4O2B - chains B and C of the 6 polymer chains in the assembly; structure by X-ray diffraction, 2.30 A resolution.

Chain B:
Name: Tubulin beta-2B chain
From: Bos taurus
UniProt: Q6B856 (TBB2B_BOVIN); the author numbering skips numbers that UniProt does not, so the offset changes along the chain: 1-42 = UniProt 1-42; 45-360 = UniProt 43-358; 369-455 = UniProt 359-445
Amino-acid sequence (445 residues; each row starts with the number of its first residue; note: 10 numbers in that range are skipped by the numbering (no residue carries them; nothing is unmodelled there)):
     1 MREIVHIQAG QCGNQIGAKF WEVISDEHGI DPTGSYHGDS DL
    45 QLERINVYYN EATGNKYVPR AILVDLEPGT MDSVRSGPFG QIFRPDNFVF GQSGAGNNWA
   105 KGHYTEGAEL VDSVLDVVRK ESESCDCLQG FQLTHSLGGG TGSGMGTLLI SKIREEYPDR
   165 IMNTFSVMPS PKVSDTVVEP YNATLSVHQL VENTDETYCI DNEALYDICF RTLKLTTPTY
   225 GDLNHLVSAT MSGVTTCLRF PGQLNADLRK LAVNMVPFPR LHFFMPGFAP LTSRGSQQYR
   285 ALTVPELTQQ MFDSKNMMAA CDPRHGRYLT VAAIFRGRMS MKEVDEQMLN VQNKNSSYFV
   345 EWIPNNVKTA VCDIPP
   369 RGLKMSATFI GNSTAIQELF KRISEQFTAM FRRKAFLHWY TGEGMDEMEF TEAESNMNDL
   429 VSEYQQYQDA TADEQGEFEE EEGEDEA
Unresolved in the structure: 276-281, 439-455
Ion coordination: Mg2+: Gln11 (together with GDP)
Ligand contacts:
  - GDP (guanosine-5'-diphosphate): Gly10, Gln11, Cys12, Gln15, Ile16, Asp69, Ala99, Asn101, Ser140, Gly142, Gly143, Gly144, Thr145, Gly146, Val171, Pro173, Val177, Asp179, Glu183, Asn206, Leu209, Tyr224, Leu227, Asn228
  - colchicine (LOC; N-[(7S)-1,2,3,10-tetramethoxy-9-oxo-6,7-dihydro-5H-benzo[d]heptalen-7-yl]ethanamide): Val238, Cys241, Leu242, Leu248, Ala250, Asp251, Lys254, Leu255, Asn258, Met259, Thr314, Val315, Ala316, Ala317, Ile318, Asn350, Lys352, Ala354, Ile378
UniProt features mapped onto this chain:
  - motif: Met1 to Ile4 (MREI motif)
  - binding site (GTP): Gln11, Glu71, Ser140, Gly144, Thr145, Gly146, Asn206, Asn228
  - binding site (Mg(2+)): Glu71
  - modified residue: Ser40 (Phosphoserine), Thr57 (Phosphothreonine), Lys60 (N6-acetyllysine), Ser174 (Phosphoserine), Thr287 (Phosphothreonine), Thr292 (Phosphothreonine), Arg320 (Omega-N-methylarginine), Glu448 (5-glutamyl polyglutamate)
  - cross-link (Glycyl lysine isopeptide (Lys-Gly)): Lys60 (interchain with G-Cter in ubiquitin), Lys326 (interchain with G-Cter in ubiquitin)

Chain C:
Name: Tubulin alpha-1B chain
From: Bos taurus
UniProt: P81947 (TBA1B_BOVIN); residue numbers follow UniProt; this construct covers 1-451
Amino-acid sequence (451 residues; each row starts with the number of its first residue):
     1 MRECISIHVG QAGVQIGNAC WELYCLEHGI QPDGQMPSDK TIGGGDDSFN TFFSETGAGK
    61 HVPRAVFVDL EPTVIDEVRT GTYRQLFHPE QLITGKEDAA NNYARGHYTI GKEIIDLVLD
   121 RIRKLADQCT GLQGFLVFHS FGGGTGSGFT SLLMERLSVD YGKKSKLEFS IYPAPQVSTA
   181 VVEPYNSILT THTTLEHSDC AFMVDNEAIY DICRRNLDIE RPTYTNLNRL ISQIVSSITA
   241 SLRFDGALNV DLTEFQTNLV PYPRIHFPLA TYAPVISAEK AYHEQLSVAE ITNACFEPAN
   301 QMVKCDPRHG KYMACCLLYR GDVVPKDVNA AIATIKTKRS IQFVDWCPTG FKVGINYQPP
   361 TVVPGGDLAK VQRAVCMLSN TTAIAEAWAR LDHKFDLMYA KRAFVHWYVG EGMEEGEFSE
   421 AREDMAALEK DYEEVGVDSV EGEGEEEGEE Y
Unresolved in the structure: 441-451
Ligand contacts:
  - GTP (guanosine-5'-triphosphate): Gly10, Gln11, Ala12, Gln15, Ile16, Asp69, Asp98, Ala99, Ala100, Asn101, Ser140, Gly142, Gly143, Gly144, Thr145, Gly146, Ile171, Pro173, Val177, Ser178, Thr179, Glu183, Asn206, Tyr224, Leu227, Asn228, Ile231
  - colchicine (LOC; N-[(7S)-1,2,3,10-tetramethoxy-9-oxo-6,7-dihydro-5H-benzo[d]heptalen-7-yl]ethanamide): Asn101, Ser178, Thr179, Ala180, Val181

Chain B / chain C interface:
Pairs across the interface - 40 pairs, chain B then chain C:
  Gln96(B) - Met1(C)
  Asn101(B) - Glu254(C)  hydrogen bond
  Asp179(B) - Glu254(C)
  Asp179(B) - Lys352(C)  hydrogen bond (backbone-side chain)
  Thr180(B) - Glu254(C)
  Thr180(B) - Asn258(C)
  Val181(B) - Asn258(C)  hydrogen bond (backbone-side chain)
  Val181(B) - Pro348(C)
  Val182(B) - Thr257(C)
  Thr221(B) - Pro325(C)
  Thr221(B) - Lys326(C)
  Thr221(B) - Asn329(C)
  Ala397(B) - Trp346(C)
  Met398(B) - Trp346(C)
  Arg400(B) - Asp345(C)  salt bridge
  Arg400(B) - Ser439(C)  hydrogen bond
  Arg401(B) - Tyr262(C)  hydrogen bond (backbone-side chain)
  Arg401(B) - Asp345(C)  salt bridge
  Arg401(B) - Trp346(C)
  Arg401(B) - Glu434(C)  hydrogen bond (side chain-backbone)
  Arg401(B) - Val435(C)
  Arg401(B) - Val437(C)  hydrogen bond (side chain-backbone)
  Arg401(B) - Asp438(C)
  Arg401(B) - Ser439(C)  hydrogen bond
  Lys402(B) - Tyr262(C)
  Ala403(B) - Pro261(C)
  Ala403(B) - Tyr262(C)
  Ala403(B) - Trp346(C)  hydrophobic
  Phe404(B) - Thr257(C)
  Phe404(B) - Asn258(C)
  Phe404(B) - Val260(C)
  Phe404(B) - Pro261(C)  hydrogen bond (backbone-backbone)
  Phe404(B) - Trp346(C)  hydrophobic
  His406(B) - Val260(C)  hydrogen bond (side chain-backbone)
  His406(B) - Pro261(C)
  His406(B) - Tyr262(C)
  His406(B) - Pro263(C)
  Trp407(B) - Gln256(C)
  Trp407(B) - Thr257(C)  hydrogen bond (side chain-backbone)
  Trp407(B) - Val260(C)  hydrogen bond (side chain-backbone)
Interface residues without a listed pair, chain B (19 interface residues in all): Ser97, Gly100, Leu405
Interface residues without a listed pair, chain C (23 interface residues in all): Arg2, Met313

Summary:
19 residues of chain B and 23 residues of chain C are in contact, with 12 hydrogen bonds and 2 salt bridges.
Among the polar pairs are Arg400(B)-Asp345(C), Arg401(B)-Asp345(C) and Asn101(B)-Glu254(C). Chain B binds GDP
and colchicine. Ligands of chain C: GTP and colchicine.
Here chain B is Tubulin beta-2B chain and chain C is Tubulin alpha-1B chain, both from Bos taurus. Entry 4O2B
(Tubulin-Colchicine complex) was determined by X-ray diffraction (same publication as 4O2A).
